Entry 7MJP (electron microscopy, 4.20 A resolution (low resolution: residue-level contacts below are approximate; hydrogen-bond / salt-bridge calls are withheld)); this record covers chains C and D of the 5 polymer chains in the assembly.

# Chain C (and D)
Protein: ATP-sensitive inward rectifier potassium channel 8
From: Rattus norvegicus
Notes: chain D of this document is another copy of the same molecule, construct and numbering; everything in this record applies to it too
Reference sequence: Q63664 (KCNJ8_RAT); numbering as in UniProt (aligned over 1-424)
Sequence (424 residues; numbered 1 to 424; the number before each row is that of its first residue):
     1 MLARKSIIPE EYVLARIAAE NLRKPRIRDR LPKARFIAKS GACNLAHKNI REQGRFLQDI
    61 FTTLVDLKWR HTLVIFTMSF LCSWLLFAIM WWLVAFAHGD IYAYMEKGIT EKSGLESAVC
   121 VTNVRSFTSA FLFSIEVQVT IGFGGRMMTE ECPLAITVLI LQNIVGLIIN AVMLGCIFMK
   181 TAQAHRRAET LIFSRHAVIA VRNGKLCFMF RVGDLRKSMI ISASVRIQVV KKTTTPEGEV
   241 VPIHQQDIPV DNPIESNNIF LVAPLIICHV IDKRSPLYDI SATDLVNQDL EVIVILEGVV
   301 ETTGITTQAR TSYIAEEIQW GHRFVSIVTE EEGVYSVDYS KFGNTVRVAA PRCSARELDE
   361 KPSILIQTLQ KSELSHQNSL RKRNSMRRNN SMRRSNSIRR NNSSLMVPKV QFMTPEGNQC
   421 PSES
Not modelled in the structure: 1-29, 369-424
Ligand contacts:
  - ATP (adenosine-5'-triphosphate), molecule 1: N49, I50, R51
  - ATP, molecule 2: I192, F193, Y339, S340, F342, G343, N344
Curated features (UniProtKB/Swiss-Prot):
  - motif: T140 to G145 (Selectivity filter)
  - site: N170 (Role in the control of polyamine-mediated channel gating and in the blocking by intracellular magnesium)
  - modified residue: S6 (Phosphoserine)

# How chain C and chain D interact
Pairs across the interface - 19 pairs, chain C then chain D:
  A34(C) with G333(D); V334(D)
  A46(C) with Y335(D); S336(D); V337(D)
  K48(C) with V337(D); Y339(D)
  N49(C) with Y339(D)
  T140(C) with V139(D); T140(D)
  I141(C) with I141(D)
  G142(C) with I141(D); G142(D); F143(D)
  F143(C) with F143(D)
  G144(C) with F143(D)
  G175(C) with T181(D)
  V240(C) with S326(D)
  P242(C) with V328(D)
Interface residues without a listed pair, chain C (22 interface residues in all): N44, L45, I50, T62, V65, E150, A171, M179, T235, T306
Interface residues without a listed pair, chain D (19 interface residues in all): T128, I177, A184, N203, E301

# Summary
22 residues of chain C face 19 of chain D across their interface. Ligands of chain C: ATP.
Both chains are ATP-sensitive inward rectifier potassium channel 8 (Rattus norvegicus). Entry 7MJP (Vascular
KATP channel: Kir6.1 SUR2B propeller-like conformation 2) was determined by electron microscopy, deposited
together with 7MIT, 7MJO and 7MJQ.
